Entry 5JRG (X-ray diffraction, 2.50 A resolution); this record covers chains C and I of the 10 polymer chains in the assembly.

# Chain C
Molecule: Histone H2A type 1-B/E
From: Homo sapiens
UniProt: P04908 (H2A1B_HUMAN); residues 0-129 here correspond to UniProt positions 1-130 (UniProt number = residue number + 1)
Chain sequence (133 residues; each row starts with the number of its first residue; numbers below 1 keep their minus sign (Gly-3 is residue -3)):
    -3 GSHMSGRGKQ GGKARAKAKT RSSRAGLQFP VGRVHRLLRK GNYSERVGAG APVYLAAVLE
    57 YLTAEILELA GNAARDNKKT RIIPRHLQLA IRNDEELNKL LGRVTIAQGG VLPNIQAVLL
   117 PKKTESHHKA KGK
Not modelled in the structure: -3 to 11, 119-129
Differences from the reference sequence: expression tag (-3 to -1)
UniProt features mapped onto this chain:
  - modified residue: Ser1 (N-acetylserine), Arg3 (Citrulline), Lys5 (N6-(2-hydroxyisobutyryl)lysine), Lys9 (N6-(2-hydroxyisobutyryl)lysine), Lys13 (N6-(beta-hydroxybutyryl)lysine), Lys36 (N6-(2-hydroxyisobutyryl)lysine), Lys74 (N6-(2-hydroxyisobutyryl)lysine), Lys75 (N6-(2-hydroxyisobutyryl)lysine), Lys95 (N6-(2-hydroxyisobutyryl)lysine), Gln104 (N5-methylglutamine), Lys118 (N6-(2-hydroxyisobutyryl)lysine), Lys119 (N6-crotonyllysine), Thr120 (Phosphothreonine), Lys125 (N6-crotonyllysine)
  - cross-link (Glycyl lysine isopeptide (Lys-Gly)): Lys13 (interchain with G-Cter in ubiquitin), Lys15 (interchain with G-Cter in ubiquitin), Lys119 (interchain with G-Cter in ubiquitin)

# Chain I
Molecule: 145-nt DNA strand
From: Homo sapiens
Sequence (145 nucleotides; numbered 1 to 145; the number before each row is that of its first residue):
     1 ATCAATATCC ACCTGCAGAT TCTACCAAAA GTGTATTTGG AAACTGCTCC ATCAAAAGGC
    61 ATGTTCAGCT GAACCAGCTG AACATGCCTT TTGATGGAGC AGTTTCCAAA TACACTXTTG
   121 GTAGAATCTG CAGGTGGATA TTGAT
Modified / non-standard residues: 3DR (1',2'-dideoxyribofuranose-5'-phosphate) at position 117
Ion coordination: Mn2+ site 1: DG39, DG40; Mn2+ site 2: DG96, DG97; Mn2+ site 3 near DG99 (its only coordinating residue here); Mn2+ site 4 near DG120 (its only coordinating residue here); Mn2+ site 5 near DT135 (its only coordinating residue here)

# How chain C and chain I interact
Pairs across the interface (16):
  Ala12(C) with DG33(I), hydrogen bond to the phosphate
  Ala14(C) with DG31(I), phosphate contact; DT32(I), phosphate contact
  Lys15(C) with DG31(I), phosphate contact; DT32(I), hydrogen bond to the phosphate
  Thr16(C) with DG31(I), phosphate contact
  Arg17(C) with DG31(I), salt bridge to the phosphate
  Arg20(C) with DT32(I), salt bridge to the phosphate
  Gly28(C) with DG31(I), phosphate contact
  Arg29(C) with DA30(I), phosphate contact
  Arg32(C) with DA29(I), phosphate contact; DA30(I), salt bridge to the phosphate
  Arg42(C) with DT38(I), sugar contact; DG39(I), hydrogen bond to the sugar
  Lys74(C) with DA11(I), salt bridge to the phosphate
  Arg77(C) with DA19(I), sugar contact
Other interface residues (no listed pair), chain C (13 interface residues in all): Lys13

# Summary
13 residues of chain C face 9 of chain I across their interface; the contacts include 3 hydrogen bonds and 4
salt bridges. Polar pairs include Arg42(C)-DG39(I), Ala12(C)-DG33(I) and Lys15(C)-DT32(I). DG39(I) and DG40(I)
form the Mn2+ site 1.
Here chain C is Histone H2A type 1-B/E and chain I is a 145-nt DNA strand, both from Homo sapiens. Entry 5JRG
(Crystal structure of the nucleosome containing the DNA with tetrahydrofuran (THF)) was determined by X-ray
diffraction.
